PDB entry 2W73 | X-ray diffraction, 1.45 A resolution | chains A and B of the 4 polymer chains in the assembly

Chain A (and B):
Protein: Calmodulin
Source organism: Homo sapiens
Notes: chain B of this document is another copy of the same molecule, construct and numbering; everything in this record applies to it too
UniProtKB: P62158 (CALM_HUMAN); residue numbers follow UniProt; this construct covers 0-148
Sequence (149 residues; row label = number of the first residue in the row; numbering starts at 0):
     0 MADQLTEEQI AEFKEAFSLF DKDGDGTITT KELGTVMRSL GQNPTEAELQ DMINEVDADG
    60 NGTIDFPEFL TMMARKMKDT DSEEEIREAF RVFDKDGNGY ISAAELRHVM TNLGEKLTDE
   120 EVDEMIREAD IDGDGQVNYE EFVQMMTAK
Unresolved in the structure: 0-2, 148
Bound ions: Ca2+ site 1: Asp20, Asp22, Asp24, Thr26, Glu31; Ca2+ site 2: Asp56, Asp58, Asn60, Thr62, Glu67; Ca2+ site 3: Asp93, Asp95, Asn97, Tyr99, Glu104; Ca2+ site 4: Asp129, Asp131, Asp133, Gln135, Glu140
Reported in the primary citation:
  - conformationally variable residues (domain motion): Asp80 to Arg90

Interface between chain A and chain B:
Pairs across the interface - 14 pairs, chain A then chain B:
  Leu18(A) with Leu112(B), hydrophobic
  Lys21(A) with Asn111(B), hydrogen bond (side chain-backbone); Leu112(B); Gly113(B)
  Thr34(A) with Asn111(B), hydrogen bond (backbone-side chain)
  Ser38(A) with Val91(B); Lys94(B), hydrogen bond (backbone-side chain); Asn111(B), hydrogen bond; Leu112(B)
  Leu39(A) with Arg90(B), hydrogen bond (backbone-side chain); Val91(B), hydrophobic
  Glu83(A) with Glu83(B)
  Val91(A) with Ser38(B)
  Asn111(A) with Ser38(B), hydrogen bond
Also at the interface, not in a pair above, chain A (11 interface residues in all): Val35, Arg37, Leu112
Also at the interface, not in a pair above, chain B (13 interface residues in all): Leu18, Lys21, Leu39, Val108, Thr110

In short:
11 residues of chain A and 13 residues of chain B are in contact; the contacts include 6 hydrogen bonds. Polar
contacts include Lys21(A)-Asn111(B), Thr34(A)-Asn111(B) and Ser38(A)-Lys94(B). The Ca2+ site 1 is built by
Asp20(A), Asp22(A), Asp24(A), Thr26(A) and Glu31(A). The paper reports conformational variability at Asp80(A).
Chain A and chain B are both Calmodulin (Homo sapiens); the structure, High-resolution structure of the
complex between calmodulin and a peptide from calcineurin A, was determined by X-ray diffraction.
